4B13 - chain A; structure by X-ray diffraction, 1.58 A resolution.

[Chain A]
Protein: Glycylpeptide N-tetradecanoyltransferase
Organism: Plasmodium vivax
Notes: EC 2.3.1.97
UniProt: A5K1A2 (A5K1A2_PLAVS); residues 27-410 here = UniProt positions 27-410
Sequence (385 residues; row label = number of the first residue in the row):
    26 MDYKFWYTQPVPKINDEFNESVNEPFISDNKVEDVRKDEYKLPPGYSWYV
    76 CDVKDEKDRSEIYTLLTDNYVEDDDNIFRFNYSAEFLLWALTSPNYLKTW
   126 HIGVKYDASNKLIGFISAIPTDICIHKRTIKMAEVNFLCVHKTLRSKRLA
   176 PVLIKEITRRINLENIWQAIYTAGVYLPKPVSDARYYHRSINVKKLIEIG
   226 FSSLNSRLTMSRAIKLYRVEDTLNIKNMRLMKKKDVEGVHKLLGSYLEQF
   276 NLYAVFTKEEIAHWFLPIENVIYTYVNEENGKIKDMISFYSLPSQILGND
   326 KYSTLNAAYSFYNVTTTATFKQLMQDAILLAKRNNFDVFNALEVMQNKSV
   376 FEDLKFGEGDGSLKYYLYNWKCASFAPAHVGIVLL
Differences from the reference sequence: expression tag (26)
Metal / ion sites: Mg2+: L169 (together with 2-oxopentadecyl-CoA)
Small-molecule neighbours:
  - 2-oxopentadecyl-CoA (NHW): Y28, K29, F30, W31, N94, Y95, V96, V160, N161, F162, L163, C164, V165, L169, R170, S171, K172, R173, L174, A175, P176, I179, I182, T183, I186, N187, I191, W192, Q193, A194, Y196, T197, A198, V200, L202, Y393
  - X25 (4-{[2-(3-benzyl-1,2,4-oxadiazol-5-yl)-3-methyl-1-benzofuran-4-yl]oxy}piperidine): V96, E97, D98, F103, R104, F105, Y107, T197, Y211, H213, Y315, L317, S319, Y334, N365, A366, L367, L388, L409, L410
What the authors report for this chain:
  - conformationally variable residues (side-chain flip): H213
  - binding site for X25: H213
  - mutagenesis - Y211A: decreased binding to X25
  - mutagenesis - Y211A: decreased catalytic activity

[Summary]
Chain A binds compound X25 and 2-oxopentadecyl-CoA. From the paper: a binding site for X25 at H213; Y211A
reduces binding to X25.
Chain A is Glycylpeptide N-tetradecanoyltransferase (Plasmodium vivax); the structure, Plasmodium vivax
N-myristoyltransferase with a bound benzofuran inhibitor (compound 25), was determined by X-ray diffraction
together with 4B10, 4B11, 4B12 and 4B14 from the same study.
